PDB entry 8Z99 | electron microscopy, 3.20 A resolution | chains H and N of the 15 polymer chains in the assembly

Chain H:
Molecule: a protein
Chain sequence (609 residues; each row starts with the number of its first residue):
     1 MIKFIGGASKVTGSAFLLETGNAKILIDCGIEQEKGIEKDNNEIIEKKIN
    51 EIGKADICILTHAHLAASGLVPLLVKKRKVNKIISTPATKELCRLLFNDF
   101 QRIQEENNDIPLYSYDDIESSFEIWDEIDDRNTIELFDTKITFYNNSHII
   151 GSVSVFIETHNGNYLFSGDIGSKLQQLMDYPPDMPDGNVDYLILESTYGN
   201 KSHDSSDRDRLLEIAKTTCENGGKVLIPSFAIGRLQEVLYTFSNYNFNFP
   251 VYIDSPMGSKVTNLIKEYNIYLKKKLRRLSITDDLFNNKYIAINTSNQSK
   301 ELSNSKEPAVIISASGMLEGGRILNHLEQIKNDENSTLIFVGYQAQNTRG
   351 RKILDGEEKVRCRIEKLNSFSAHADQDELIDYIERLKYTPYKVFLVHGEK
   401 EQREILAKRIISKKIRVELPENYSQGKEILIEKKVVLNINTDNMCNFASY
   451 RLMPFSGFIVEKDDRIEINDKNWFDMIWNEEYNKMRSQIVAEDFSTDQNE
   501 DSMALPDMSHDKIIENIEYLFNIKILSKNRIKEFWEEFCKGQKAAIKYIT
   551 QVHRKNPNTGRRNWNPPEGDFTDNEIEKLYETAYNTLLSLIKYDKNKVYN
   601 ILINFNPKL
Disordered / not traced: 199-201, 424-427, 483-502
Ion coordination: Zn2+: His64, His148

Chain N:
Molecule: 60-nt RNA strand
Sequence (60 nucleotides; row label = number of the first residue in the row; numbers below 1 keep their minus sign (G-19 is residue -19)):
   -19 GAACAGAAGAACACCUAAACGCGAAGCGCACCUAAUUUCGAAUCCAGCAU
    31 GAGAAGCUAA
Disordered / not traced: -19 to -17, -11 to -4, 38-40

How chain H and chain N interact:
Pairs across the interface (73; chain H residue first):
  Glu32(H) - C-16(N)  sugar contact
  Glu32(H) - A-15(N)  base contact
  Gln33(H) - A-15(N)  hydrogen bond to the base
  Gln33(H) - G-14(N)  base contact
  His64(H) - A-15(N)  salt bridge to the phosphate
  His64(H) - G-14(N)  salt bridge to the phosphate
  Leu65(H) - G-14(N)  hydrogen bond to the phosphate
  Ala66(H) - A-15(N)  phosphate contact
  Leu96(H) - G-14(N)  phosphate contact
  Asp99(H) - G-14(N)  hydrogen bond to the sugar
  Asp99(H) - A-13(N)  hydrogen bond to the sugar
  Phe100(H) - G-14(N)  base contact
  Arg102(H) - A-12(N)  sugar contact
  Ile103(H) - G-14(N)  base contact
  Ile103(H) - A-13(N)  base contact
  Glu106(H) - A-13(N)  base contact
  Tyr198(H) - C-16(N)  hydrogen bond to the base
  Phe230(H) - C-16(N)  phosphate contact
  Phe230(H) - A-15(N)  sugar contact
  Ala231(H) - A-13(N)  hydrogen bond to the phosphate
  Ile232(H) - G-14(N)  phosphate contact
  Arg234(H) - C-16(N)  salt bridge to the phosphate
  Ser255(H) - A-12(N)  hydrogen bond to the phosphate
  Pro256(H) - A-12(N)  phosphate contact
  Met257(H) - A-12(N)  hydrogen bond to the phosphate
  Gly258(H) - A-12(N)  phosphate contact
  Asn294(H) - A-1(N)  hydrogen bond to the phosphate
  Thr295(H) - A-2(N)  hydrogen bond to the phosphate
  Asn297(H) - A-3(N)  phosphate contact
  Asn297(H) - A-2(N)  hydrogen bond to the phosphate
  Gln298(H) - A-2(N)  phosphate contact
  Gln298(H) - A-1(N)  hydrogen bond to the phosphate
  Ala314(H) - A-13(N)  sugar contact
  Ser315(H) - A-13(N)  base contact
  Gly316(H) - A-13(N)  hydrogen bond to the phosphate
  Met317(H) - A-15(N)  base contact
  Glu319(H) - G-14(N)  base contact
  Glu319(H) - A-13(N)  hydrogen bond to the base
  Gly320(H) - A-13(N)  base contact
  Gly321(H) - A-13(N)  sugar contact
  Gly321(H) - A-12(N)  hydrogen bond to the base
  Arg322(H) - A-12(N)  hydrogen bond to the sugar
  Leu324(H) - A-12(N)  base contact
  Asn325(H) - A-12(N)  base contact
  Tyr343(H) - C-16(N)  stacking on the base
  Ala345(H) - A-15(N)  base contact
  Phe370(H) - C-16(N)  phosphate contact
  Ser371(H) - C-16(N)  phosphate contact
  His373(H) - C-16(N)  sugar contact
  His373(H) - A-15(N)  salt bridge to the phosphate
  Glu399(H) - C-16(N)  hydrogen bond to the base
  Ser527(H) - A5(N)  hydrogen bond to the phosphate
  Ser527(H) - G6(N)  phosphate contact
  Lys528(H) - G6(N)  hydrogen bond to the phosphate
  Lys528(H) - C7(N)  salt bridge to the phosphate
  Asn529(H) - A5(N)  phosphate contact
  Asn529(H) - G6(N)  hydrogen bond to the phosphate
  Arg530(H) - A4(N)  salt bridge to the phosphate
  Arg530(H) - A5(N)  salt bridge to the phosphate
  Asn556(H) - G1(N)  hydrogen bond to the phosphate
  Asn558(H) - C0(N)  hydrogen bond to the phosphate
  Asn558(H) - G1(N)  hydrogen bond to the phosphate
  Thr559(H) - C0(N)  sugar contact
  Thr559(H) - G1(N)  sugar contact
  Arg561(H) - G1(N)  hydrogen bond to the phosphate
  Arg561(H) - C2(N)  salt bridge to the phosphate
  Arg561(H) - G3(N)  hydrogen bond to the sugar
  Asn563(H) - G3(N)  hydrogen bond to the sugar
  Asn563(H) - A4(N)  phosphate contact
  Asn565(H) - A4(N)  hydrogen bond to the sugar
  Asn565(H) - A5(N)  sugar contact
  Lys608(H) - C7(N)  salt bridge to the phosphate
  Lys608(H) - G8(N)  salt bridge to the phosphate
Interface residues without a listed pair, chain H (54 interface residues in all): Gly342, Ala372, Val552

In short:
The interface between chain H and chain N involves 54 residues on one side and 17 on the other, with 27
hydrogen bonds, 10 salt bridges and 1 aromatic stacking contact. Polar pairs include Gln33(H)-A-15(N),
Tyr198(H)-C-16(N) and Glu319(H)-A-13(N). His64(H) and His148(H) coordinate Zn2+.
Here chain H is a protein and chain N is a 60-nt RNA strand. Entry 8Z99 (Cryo-EM structure of NTR-bound type
VII CRISPR-Cas complex at substrate-engaged state +I) was determined by electron microscopy together with
8YHD, 8YHE, 8Z4J, 8Z4L, 8Z9C and 8Z9E from the same study.
